2QL9 - chains B and D of the 7 polymer chains in the assembly; structure by X-ray diffraction, 2.14 A resolution.

Chain B:
Molecule: Caspase-7
Organism: Homo sapiens
Notes: EC 3.4.22.60; fragment: P10 subunit
UniProt: P55210 (CASP7_HUMAN); residues 207-303 here = UniProt positions 207-303
Amino-acid sequence (97 residues; each row starts with the number of its first residue):
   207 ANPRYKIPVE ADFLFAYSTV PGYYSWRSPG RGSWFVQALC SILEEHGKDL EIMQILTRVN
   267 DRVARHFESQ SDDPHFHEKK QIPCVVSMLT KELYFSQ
Disordered / not traced: 207-211
UniProt features mapped onto this chain:
  - region: Val226 to Gly238 (Loop L3), Glu274 to Ile288 (Loop L4)
  - site: Tyr223 (Involved in allosteric regulation)
  - modified residue: Arg233 (Microbial infection: ADP-riboxanated arginine), Ser239 (Phosphoserine)
  - mutagenesis: Tyr223 (Y223A/F/W/D/E: Does not significantly affect thiol protease catalytic efficiency), Tyr229 (Y229W: Strongly reduced thiol protease catalytic efficiency), Tyr230 to Ser234 (In esCasp-7 V3 mutant; promotes specificity toward alternate peptides with VEID, YVAD, WEHD, LETD or LEHD sequence; when associated with C-276. In esCasp-7 V4 mutant ...), Trp232 to Ser234 (In dsCasp-7 mutant; unable to cleave DEVD and VEID peptides; when associated with F-276), Arg233 (R233A: Abolished ADP-riboxanation by C.violaceum CopC), Ser239 (S239A: Abolished phosphorylation by PAK2; when associated with A-30 and A-173; S239E: Mimics phosphorylation; leading to inactivate thiol protease activity), Gln276 (Q276C: In esCasp-7 V3 mutant; promotes specificity toward alternate peptides with VEID, YVAD, WEHD, LETD or LEHD sequence; when associated with 230-V--V-234; Q276D: In esCasp-7 V4 mutant ...), Cys290 (C290S: Decreased phosphorylation by PAK2; C290T/N: Does not significantly affect thiol protease catalytic activity)

Chain D:
Molecule: Caspase-7
Organism: Homo sapiens
Notes: EC 3.4.22.60; fragment: P10 subunit
UniProt: P55210 (CASP7_HUMAN); residues 507-603 here correspond to UniProt positions 207-303 (UniProt number = residue number - 300)
Amino-acid sequence (97 residues; numbered 507 to 603; the number before each row is that of its first residue):
   507 ANPRYKIPVE ADFLFAYSTV PGYYSWRSPG RGSWFVQALC SILEEHGKDL EIMQILTRVN
   567 DRVARHFESQ SDDPHFHEKK QIPCVVSMLT KELYFSQ
Disordered / not traced: 507-511
UniProt features mapped onto this chain:
  - region: Val526 to Gly538 (Loop L3), Glu574 to Ile588 (Loop L4)
  - site: Tyr523 (Involved in allosteric regulation)
  - modified residue: Arg533 (Microbial infection: ADP-riboxanated arginine), Ser539 (Phosphoserine)

Chain B / chain D interface:
Pairs across the interface (61):
  Lys212(B) - Ala570(D)
  Lys212(B) - Glu574(D)
  Lys212(B) - Glu584(D)  hydrogen bond (side chain-backbone)
  Lys212(B) - Lys586(D)  hydrogen bond (backbone-side chain)
  Ile213(B) - Arg571(D)
  Pro214(B) - Ala570(D)
  Pro214(B) - Lys586(D)
  Pro214(B) - Gln587(D)
  Pro214(B) - Ile588(D)  hydrophobic
  Glu216(B) - Tyr529(D)  hydrogen bond
  Glu216(B) - Ile588(D)
  Ala217(B) - Ile588(D)  hydrophobic
  Val226(B) - Met594(D)  hydrophobic
  Tyr229(B) - Glu516(D)  hydrogen bond
  Met259(B) - Met559(D)  hydrophobic
  Gln260(B) - Glu598(D)  hydrogen bond
  Thr263(B) - Leu595(D)
  Thr263(B) - Thr596(D)
  Thr263(B) - Lys597(D)
  Asn266(B) - Ser593(D)
  Asn266(B) - Met594(D)
  Asn266(B) - Leu595(D)  hydrogen bond (side chain-backbone)
  Asp267(B) - Thr596(D)
  Asp267(B) - Lys597(D)  salt bridge
  Ala270(B) - Lys512(D)
  Ala270(B) - Pro514(D)
  Arg271(B) - Ile513(D)
  Glu274(B) - Lys512(D)
  Glu284(B) - Lys512(D)  hydrogen bond (backbone-side chain)
  Lys286(B) - Lys512(D)  hydrogen bond (side chain-backbone)
  Lys286(B) - Pro514(D)
  Gln287(B) - Pro514(D)
  Ile288(B) - Pro514(D)  hydrophobic
  Ile288(B) - Glu516(D)
  Ile288(B) - Ala517(D)  hydrophobic
  Ile288(B) - Met594(D)
  Ile288(B) - Thr596(D)
  Pro289(B) - Met594(D)
  Cys290(B) - Val592(D)  hydrophobic
  Cys290(B) - Ser593(D)
  Val291(B) - Val591(D)
  Val291(B) - Val592(D)
  Val291(B) - Ser593(D)  hydrogen bond (backbone-backbone)
  Val292(B) - Cys590(D)  hydrophobic
  Val292(B) - Val591(D)
  Ser293(B) - Asn566(D)  hydrogen bond (backbone-side chain)
  Ser293(B) - Cys590(D)
  Ser293(B) - Val591(D)  hydrogen bond (backbone-backbone)
  Met294(B) - Val526(D)  hydrophobic
  Met294(B) - Asn566(D)
  Met294(B) - Ile588(D)
  Met294(B) - Pro589(D)
  Met294(B) - Cys590(D)  hydrophobic
  Leu295(B) - Thr563(D)
  Leu295(B) - Asn566(D)  hydrogen bond (backbone-side chain)
  Thr296(B) - Thr563(D)
  Thr296(B) - Asp567(D)
  Thr296(B) - Ile588(D)
  Lys297(B) - Thr563(D)
  Lys297(B) - Asp567(D)  salt bridge
  Glu298(B) - Gln560(D)  hydrogen bond
Also at the interface, not in a pair above, chain B (30 interface residues in all): Val215
Also at the interface, not in a pair above, chain D (30 interface residues in all): Val515

Overview:
The chain B/chain D interface involves 30 residues from each chain; the contacts include 13 hydrogen bonds and
2 salt bridges. Polar contacts include Asp267(B)-Lys597(D), Lys297(B)-Asp567(D) and Lys212(B)-Glu584(D).
UniProt lists 10 mutagenesis sites on chain B.
Both chains are Caspase-7 (Homo sapiens). Entry 2QL9 (Crystal Structure of Caspase-7 with inhibitor
AC-DQMD-CHO) was determined by X-ray diffraction, deposited together with 2QL5, 2QL7, 2QLB, 2QLF and 2QLJ.
